Entry 3JAB (electron microscopy, 11.00 A resolution (very low resolution: no residue pairs are listed; an interface is given only as per-side residue counts)); this record covers chains A and B of the 12 polymer chains in the assembly.

# Chain A
Name: GafA domain of cone phosphodiesterase 6C
Organism: Bos taurus
Chain sequence (180 residues; each row starts with the number of its first residue):
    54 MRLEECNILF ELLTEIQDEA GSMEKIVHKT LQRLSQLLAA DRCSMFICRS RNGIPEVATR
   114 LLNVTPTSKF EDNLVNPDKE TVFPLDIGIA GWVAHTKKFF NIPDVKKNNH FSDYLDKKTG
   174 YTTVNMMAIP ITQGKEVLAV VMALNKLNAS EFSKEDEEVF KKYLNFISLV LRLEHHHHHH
Disordered / not traced: 54, 226-233

# Chain B
Name: GafB domain of phosphodiesterase 2A
Organism: Bos taurus
Chain sequence (185 residues; row label = number of the first residue in the row):
   387 QKLKCECQAL LQVAKNLFTH LDDVSVLLQE IITEARNLSN AEICSVFLLD QNELVAKVFD
   447 GGVVDDESYE IRIPADQGIA GHVATTGQIL NIPDAYAHPL FYRGVDDSTG FRTRNILCFP
   507 IKNENQEVIG VAELVNKING PWFSKFDEDL ATAFSIYCGI SIAHSLLYKK VNEAQYRSHL
   567 ANEMM
Disordered / not traced: 445-453, 483-497

# How chain A and chain B interact
At this resolution (11 A) residue pairs are not listed: 10 residues of chain A and 11 of chain B lie at the interface.

# Summary
The interface between chain A and chain B involves 10 residues on one side and 11 on the other.
Chain A is GafA domain of cone phosphodiesterase 6C and chain B is GafB domain of phosphodiesterase 2A, both
from Bos taurus; the structure, Domain organization and conformational plasticity of the G protein effector,
PDE6, was determined by electron microscopy, deposited together with 3JBQ.
